PDB entry 4BLA | X-ray diffraction, 3.50 A resolution | chain A

[Chain A]
Molecule: Maltose-binding periplasmic protein, suppressor of fused homolog
Source organism: Escherichia coli
Notes: fragment: mbpp residues 29-387, sufuh residues 32-278, 361-483
UniProt: chimeric construct of P0AEX9, Q9UMX1: residues 2-368 from P0AEX9 (MALE_ECOLI) positions 27-393 (UniProt number = residue number + 25); residues 372-618 from Q9UMX1 positions 32-278 (UniProt number = residue number - 340); residues 626-748 from Q9UMX1 positions 361-483 (UniProt number = residue number - 265)
Chain sequence (756 residues; row label = number of the first residue in the row):
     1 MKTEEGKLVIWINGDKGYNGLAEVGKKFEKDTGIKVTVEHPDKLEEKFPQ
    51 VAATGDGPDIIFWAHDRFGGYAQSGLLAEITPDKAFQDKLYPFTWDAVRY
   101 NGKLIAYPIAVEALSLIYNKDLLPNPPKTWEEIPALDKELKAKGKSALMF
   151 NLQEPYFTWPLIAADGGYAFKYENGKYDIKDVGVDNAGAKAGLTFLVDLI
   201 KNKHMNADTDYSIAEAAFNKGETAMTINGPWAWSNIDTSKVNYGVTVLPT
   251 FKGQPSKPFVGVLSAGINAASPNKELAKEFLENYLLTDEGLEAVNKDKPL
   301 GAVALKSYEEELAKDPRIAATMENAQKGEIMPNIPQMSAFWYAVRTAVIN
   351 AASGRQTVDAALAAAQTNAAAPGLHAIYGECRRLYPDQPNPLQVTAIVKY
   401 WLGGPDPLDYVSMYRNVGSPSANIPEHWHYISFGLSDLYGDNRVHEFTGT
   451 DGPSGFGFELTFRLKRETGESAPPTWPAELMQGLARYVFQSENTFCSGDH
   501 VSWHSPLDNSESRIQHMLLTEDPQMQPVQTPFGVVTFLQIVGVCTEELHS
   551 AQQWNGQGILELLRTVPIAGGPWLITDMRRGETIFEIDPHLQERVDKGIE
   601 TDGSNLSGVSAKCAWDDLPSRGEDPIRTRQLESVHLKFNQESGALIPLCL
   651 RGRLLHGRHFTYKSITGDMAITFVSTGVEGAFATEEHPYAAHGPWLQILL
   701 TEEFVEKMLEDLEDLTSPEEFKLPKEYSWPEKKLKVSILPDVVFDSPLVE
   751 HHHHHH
Unresolved in the structure: 1-4, 619-624, 714-719, 747-756
Differences from the reference sequence: expression tag (1, 749-756); engineered mutation Thr-3 (Ile28 in P0AEX9), Ala-360 (Glu385 in P0AEX9), Ala-363 (Lys388 in P0AEX9), Ala-364 (Asp389 in P0AEX9), Asn-368 (Arg393 in P0AEX9); linker (369-371, 619-625)
UniProt features mapped onto this chain:
  - cross-link: Lys-597 (Glycyl lysine isopeptide (Lys-Gly) (interchain with G-Cter in ubiquitin))
  - modified residue: Ser-746 (Phosphoserine)
Reported in the primary citation:
  - disease-associated variants - R463C: decreased signaling (citing earlier work)
  - disease-associated variants - M481R (citing earlier work)

[Overview]
The paper reports that R463C reduces signaling.
Chain A is Maltose-binding periplasmic protein, suppressor of fused homolog (Escherichia coli); the structure,
Crystal structure of full-length human Suppressor of fused (SUFU) mutant lacking a regulatory subdomain
(crystal form ..., was determined by X-ray diffraction (same publication as 4BL8, 4BL9, 4BLB and 4BLD).
